PDB entry 9G26 | electron microscopy, 3.40 A resolution | chains B and T of the 17 polymer chains in the assembly

[Chain B]
Molecule: DNA-directed RNA polymerase I subunit RPA135
Source organism: Saccharomyces cerevisiae
Notes: EC 2.7.7.6
Reference sequence: P22138 (RPA2_YEAST); numbering as in UniProt (aligned over 1-1203)
Chain sequence (1203 residues; numbered 1 to 1203; the number before each row is that of its first residue):
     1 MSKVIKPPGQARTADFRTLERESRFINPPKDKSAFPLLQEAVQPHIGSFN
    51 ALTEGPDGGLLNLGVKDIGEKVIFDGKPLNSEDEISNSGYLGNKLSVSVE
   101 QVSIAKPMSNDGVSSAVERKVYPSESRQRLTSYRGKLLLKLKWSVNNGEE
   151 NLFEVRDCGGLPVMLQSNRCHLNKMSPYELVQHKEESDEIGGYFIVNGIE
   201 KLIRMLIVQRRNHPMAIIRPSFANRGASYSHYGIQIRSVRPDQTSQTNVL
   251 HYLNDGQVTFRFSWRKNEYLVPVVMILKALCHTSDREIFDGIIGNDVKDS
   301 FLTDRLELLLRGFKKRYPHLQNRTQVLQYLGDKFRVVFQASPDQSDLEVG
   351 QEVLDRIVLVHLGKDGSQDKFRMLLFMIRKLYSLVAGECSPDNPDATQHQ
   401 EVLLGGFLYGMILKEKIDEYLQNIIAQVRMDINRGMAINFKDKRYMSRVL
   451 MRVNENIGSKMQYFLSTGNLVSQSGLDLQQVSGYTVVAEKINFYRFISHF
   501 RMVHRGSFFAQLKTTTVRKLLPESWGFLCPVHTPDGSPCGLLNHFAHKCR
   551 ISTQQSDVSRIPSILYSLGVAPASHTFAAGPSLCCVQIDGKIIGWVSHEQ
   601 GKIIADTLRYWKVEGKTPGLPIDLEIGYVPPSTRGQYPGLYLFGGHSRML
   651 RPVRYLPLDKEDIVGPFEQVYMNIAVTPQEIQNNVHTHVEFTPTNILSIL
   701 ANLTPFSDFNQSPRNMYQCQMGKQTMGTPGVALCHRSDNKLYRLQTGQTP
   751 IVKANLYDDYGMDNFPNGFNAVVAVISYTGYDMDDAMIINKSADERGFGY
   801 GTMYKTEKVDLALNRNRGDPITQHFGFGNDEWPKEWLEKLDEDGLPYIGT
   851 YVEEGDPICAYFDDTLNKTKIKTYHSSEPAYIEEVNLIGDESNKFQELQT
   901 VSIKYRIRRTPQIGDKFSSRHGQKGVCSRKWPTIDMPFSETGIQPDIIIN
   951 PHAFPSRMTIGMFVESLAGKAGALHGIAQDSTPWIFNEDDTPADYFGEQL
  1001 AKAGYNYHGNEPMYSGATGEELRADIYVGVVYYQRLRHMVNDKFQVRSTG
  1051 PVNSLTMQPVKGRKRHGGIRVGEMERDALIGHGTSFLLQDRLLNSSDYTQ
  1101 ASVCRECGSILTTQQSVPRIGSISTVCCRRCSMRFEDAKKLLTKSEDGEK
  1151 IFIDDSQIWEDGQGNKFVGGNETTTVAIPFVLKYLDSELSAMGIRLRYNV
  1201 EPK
Disordered / not traced: 1-10, 79-88, 112-115, 1140-1154
Bound ions: Zn2+: Cys-1104, Cys-1128, Cys-1131
Swiss-Prot annotation at these positions:
  - zinc finger: Cys-1104 to Cys-1131 (C4-type)
  - modified residue: Ser-2 (N-acetylserine), Ser-81 (Phosphoserine), Ser-1156 (Phosphoserine)
  - mutagenesis: Cys-1104 (C1104A: No effect; when associated with A-1107; A-1128 and A-1131), Cys-1107 (C1107A: Lethal. Abolishes recruitment of RPA1 to Pol I. No effect; when associated with A-1104; A-1128 and A-1131), Cys-1127 (C1127R: Responsible of suppression of RPA190-5 and RPA190-1 mutations), Cys-1128 (C1128A: No effect; when associated with A-1104; A-1107 and A-1131), Cys-1131 (C1131A: No effect; when associated with A-1104; A-1107 and A-1128)

[Chain T]
Molecule: Template DNA
Sequence (38 nucleotides; each row starts with the number of its first residue):
     1 CTACCGATAAGCAGATXCTCTCGATTGCGTATGAAATC
Disordered / not traced: 34-38
Modified residues: 3DR (1',2'-dideoxyribofuranose-5'-phosphate) at position 17

[How chain B and chain T interact]
Contacting residue pairs - 25 pairs, chain B then chain T:
  Asn-197(B) / DT25(T)  hydrogen bond to the phosphate
  Ile-199(B) / DA24(T)  phosphate contact
  Gln-427(B) / DT30(T)  hydrogen bond to the phosphate
  Arg-434(B) / DA31(T)  salt bridge to the phosphate
  Asn-454(B) / DG29(T)  phosphate contact
  Tyr-463(B) / DT26(T)  phosphate contact
  Ser-466(B) / DT25(T)  sugar contact
  Thr-467(B) / DT25(T)  phosphate contact
  Thr-467(B) / DT26(T)  phosphate contact
  Lys-513(B) / DT16(T)  base contact
  Asn-739(B) / DG23(T)  phosphate contact
  Gln-1045(B) / DC20(T)  hydrogen bond to the phosphate
  Gln-1045(B) / DT21(T)  sugar contact
  Gly-1062(B) / DT21(T)  phosphate contact
  Arg-1063(B) / DT21(T)  hydrogen bond to the phosphate
  Arg-1063(B) / DC22(T)  salt bridge to the phosphate
  Lys-1064(B) / DC22(T)  hydrogen bond to the phosphate
  Ile-1069(B) / DC20(T)  phosphate contact
  Arg-1070(B) / DT19(T)  salt bridge to the phosphate
  Arg-1070(B) / DC20(T)  hydrogen bond to the phosphate
  Gly-1072(B) / DT19(T)  phosphate contact
  Glu-1073(B) / DC18(T)  phosphate contact
  Glu-1073(B) / DT19(T)  phosphate contact
  Met-1074(B) / DC18(T)  sugar contact
  Glu-1075(B) / DT19(T)  sugar contact
Also at the interface, not in a pair above, chain B (24 interface residues in all): Asn-423, Arg-452, Lys-740, Gly-1068

[Summary]
Chain B and chain T form an interface of 24 and 13 residues respectively, with 6 hydrogen bonds and 3 salt
bridges. Polar contacts include Asn-197(B)/DT25(T), Gln-427(B)/DT30(T) and Gln-1045(B)/DC20(T). Cys-1104(B),
Cys-1128(B) and Cys-1131(B) coordinate Zn2+. UniProt lists 5 mutagenesis sites on chain B.
Chain B is DNA-directed RNA polymerase I subunit RPA135 (Saccharomyces cerevisiae) and chain T is Template
DNA; the structure, Yeast RNA polymerase I elongation complex stalled by an apurinic site, closed state, was
determined by electron microscopy (same publication as 9G1V, 9G1X, 9G23, 9G24, 9G27, 9G29, 9G2B and 9G2C).
